PDB entry 7XAT | electron microscopy, 2.85 A resolution | chains A and B of the 6 polymer chains in the assembly

Chain A:
Protein: Somatostatin receptor type 2, LargeBit
Source organism: Homo sapiens
UniProtKB: P30874 (SSR2_HUMAN); residues 1-359 carry their UniProt numbers (359 of 517 residues fall inside the UniProt entry; the rest is not from it)
Sequence (563 residues; each row starts with the number of its first residue; numbers below 1 keep their minus sign (Met-45 is residue -45)):
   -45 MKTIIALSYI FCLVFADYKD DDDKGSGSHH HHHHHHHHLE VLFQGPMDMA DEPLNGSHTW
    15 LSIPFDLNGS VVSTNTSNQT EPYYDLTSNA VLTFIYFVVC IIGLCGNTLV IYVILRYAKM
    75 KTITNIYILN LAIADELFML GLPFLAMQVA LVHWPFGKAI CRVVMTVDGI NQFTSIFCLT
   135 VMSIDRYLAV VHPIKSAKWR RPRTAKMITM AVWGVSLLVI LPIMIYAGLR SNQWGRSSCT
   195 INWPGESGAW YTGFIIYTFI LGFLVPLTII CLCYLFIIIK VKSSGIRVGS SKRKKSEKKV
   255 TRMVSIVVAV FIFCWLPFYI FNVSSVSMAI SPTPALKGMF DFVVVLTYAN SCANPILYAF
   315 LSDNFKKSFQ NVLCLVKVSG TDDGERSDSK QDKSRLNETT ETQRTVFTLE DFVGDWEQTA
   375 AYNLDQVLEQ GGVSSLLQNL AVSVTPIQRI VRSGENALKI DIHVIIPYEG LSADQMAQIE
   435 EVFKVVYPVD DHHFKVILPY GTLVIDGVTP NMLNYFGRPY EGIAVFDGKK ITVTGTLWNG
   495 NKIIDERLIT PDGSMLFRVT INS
Not modelled in the structure: -45 to 40, 327-517
Differences from the reference sequence: initiating methionine (-45); expression tag (-44 to 0)
Reported in the primary citation:
  - mutagenesis - D122A, Y302A: abolished signaling with Somatostatin-14
  - mutagenesis - Q126A (from 10-8 to 10-7 M), F208A: decreased signaling with Somatostatin-14
  - mutagenesis - Q126A: decreased signaling in response to SST14
  - mutagenesis - F208A: unchanged signaling in response to SST14
  - specificity-determining residues: Gln102, Asn276, Phe294
  - mutagenesis - Q102A, Q102S, Q126A, F208A: decreased signaling in response to octreotide
  - mutagenesis - Q126A, F208A, N276Q, F294S: abolished signaling in response to lanreotide
  - mutagenesis - Q102S: decreased signaling in response to lanreotide
  - mutagenesis - N276Q, F294S: abolished signaling in response to octreotide

Chain B:
Protein: Guanine nucleotide-binding protein G(i) subunit alpha-1
Source organism: Homo sapiens
UniProtKB: P63096 (GNAI1_HUMAN); residue numbers follow UniProt; this construct covers 1-354
Sequence (354 residues; numbered 1 to 354; the number before each row is that of its first residue):
     1 MGCTLSAEDK AAVERSKMID RNLREDGEKA AREVKLLLLG AGESGKNTIV KQMKIIHEAG
    61 YSEEECKQYK AVVYSNTIQS IIAIIRAMGR LKIDFGDSAR ADDARQLFVL AGAAEEGFMT
   121 AELAGVIKRL WKDSGVQACF NRSREYQLND SAAYYLNDLD RIAQPNYIPT QQDVLRTRVK
   181 TTGIVETHFT FKDLHFKMFD VGAQRSERKK WIHCFEGVTA IIFCVALSDY DLVLAEDEEM
   241 NRMHESMKLF DSICNNKWFT DTSIILFLNK KDLFEEKIKK SPLTICYPEY AGSNTYEEAA
   301 AYIQCQFEDL NKRKDTKEIY THFTCSTDTK NVQFVFDAVT DVIIKNNLKD CGLF
Not modelled in the structure: 1-5, 55-181
Differences from the reference sequence: conflict Asn47 (Ser in P63096), Ala203 (Gly in P63096), Ser326 (Ala in P63096)
Curated features (UniProtKB/Swiss-Prot):
  - region: Lys35 to Lys46, Thr48 (G1 motif), Asp173 to Thr181 (G2 motif), Phe196 to Gly202, Gln204, Arg205 (G3 motif), Ile265 to Asp272 (G4 motif), Thr324, Cys325, Thr327 to Thr329 (G5 motif)
  - binding site (GTP): Glu43 to Lys46, Thr48, Ser151, Leu175 to Thr181, Asp200 to Gly202, Gln204, Asn269 to Asp272
  - binding site (Mg(2+)): Thr181
  - modified residue: Arg178 (ADP-ribosylarginine), Gln204 (Deamidated glutamine), Cys351 (ADP-ribosylcysteine)
  - lipidation: Gly2 (N-myristoyl glycine), Cys3 (S-palmitoyl cysteine)
  - natural variant: Gly40 (G40C: In NEDHISB; G40R: In NEDHISB), Gly45 (G45D: In NEDHISB), Thr48 (T48I: In NEDHISB; T48K: In NEDHISB), Gln52 (Q52P: In NEDHISB), Ser75 (deletion: In NEDHISB; uncertain significance), Gln172 (deletion: In NEDHISB), Asp173 (D173V: In NEDHISB), Glu186 to Phe189 (deletion: In NEDHISB; uncertain significance), Cys224 (C224Y: In NEDHISB), Lys270 (K270N: In NEDHISB; K270R: In NEDHISB), Asp272 (D272G: In NEDHISB), Val332 (V332E: In NEDHISB; uncertain significance)
  - mutagenesis: Gly42 (G42R: Abolishes switch to an activated conformation and dissociation from beta and gamma subunits upon GTP binding. Abolishes interaction with RGS family members), Glu116 (E116L: Enhances interaction (inactive GDP-bound) with RGS14), Gln147 (Q147L: Enhances interaction (inactive GDP-bound) with RGS14), Glu245 (E245L: Enhances interaction (inactive GDP-bound) with RGS14)

Interface between chain A and chain B:
Contacting residue pairs (31):
  Thr78(A) with Asp350(B)
  Arg140(A) with Cys351(B); Gly352(B); Leu353(B)
  Ala143(A) with Asn347(B), hydrogen bond (backbone-side chain)
  Val144(A) with Ile344(B); Leu348(B), hydrophobic
  Pro147(A) with Ile343(B), hydrophobic; Ile344(B), hydrophobic
  Ile148(A) with Asp193(B); Leu194(B), hydrophobic; Ile343(B), hydrophobic
  Ala151(A) with Arg32(B)
  Lys152(A) with Arg32(B)
  Arg155(A) with Glu28(B), salt bridge
  Ile231(A) with Leu353(B), hydrophobic
  Val235(A) with Leu348(B), hydrophobic
  Ser238(A) with Asp341(B)
  Gly239(A) with Asp341(B), hydrogen bond (backbone-side chain)
  Val242(A) with Asp337(B)
  Ser244(A) with Tyr320(B)
  Ser245(A) with Tyr320(B); Asp341(B)
  Ser250(A) with Phe354(B)
  Val254(A) with Leu353(B)
  Val258(A) with Leu353(B), hydrophobic
  Ser316(A) with Gly352(B)
  Asp317(A) with Lys349(B); Phe354(B)
  Asn318(A) with Lys349(B); Asp350(B)
Other interface residues (no listed pair), chain A (24 interface residues in all): Gly243, Leu315
Other interface residues (no listed pair), chain B (19 interface residues in all): Lys192, Thr340

Summary:
24 residues of chain A face 19 of chain B across their interface; the contacts include 2 hydrogen bonds and 1
salt bridge. Polar pairs include Arg155(A)-Glu28(B), Ala143(A)-Asn347(B) and Gly239(A)-Asp341(B). The paper
reports that Q102A, Q102S and Q126A of chain A, among others, reduce signaling in response to octreotide;
specificity determinants Gln102(A), Asn276(A) and Phe294(A); 8 substitutions were tested in all.
Here chain A is Somatostatin receptor type 2, LargeBit and chain B is Guanine nucleotide-binding protein G(i)
subunit alpha-1, both from Homo sapiens. Entry 7XAT (Structure of somatostatin receptor 2 bound with SST14)
was determined by electron microscopy together with 7XAU and 7XAV from the same study.
